PDB entry 4DNZ | X-ray diffraction, 2.60 A resolution | chain A

Chain A:
Protein: Cytochrome P450
Organism: Rhodopseudomonas palustris
UniProtKB: Q2IU02 (Q2IU02_RHOP2); residues 0-409 here correspond to UniProt positions 1-410 (UniProt number = residue number + 1)
Amino-acid sequence (410 residues; row label = number of the first residue in the row; numbering starts at 0):
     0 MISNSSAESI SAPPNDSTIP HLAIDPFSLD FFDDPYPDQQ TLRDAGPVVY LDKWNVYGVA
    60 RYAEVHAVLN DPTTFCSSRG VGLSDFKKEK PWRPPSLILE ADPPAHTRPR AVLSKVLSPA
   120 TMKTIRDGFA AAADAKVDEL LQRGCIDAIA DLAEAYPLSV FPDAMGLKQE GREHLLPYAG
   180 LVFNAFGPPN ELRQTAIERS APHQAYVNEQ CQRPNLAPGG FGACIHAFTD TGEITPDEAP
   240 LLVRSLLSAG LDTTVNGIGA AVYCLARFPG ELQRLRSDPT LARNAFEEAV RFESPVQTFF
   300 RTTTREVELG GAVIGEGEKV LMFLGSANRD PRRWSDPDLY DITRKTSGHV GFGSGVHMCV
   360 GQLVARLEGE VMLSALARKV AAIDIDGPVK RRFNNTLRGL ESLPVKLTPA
Disordered / not traced: 0-16
Metal / ion sites: heme Fe near Cys-358 (its only coordinating residue here)
Ligand contacts: heme (HEM): Leu-68, Val-80, Ile-97, Leu-98, His-105, Arg-109, Leu-112, Leu-116, Phe-160, Ser-244, Leu-245, Ala-248, Gly-249, Thr-252, Thr-253, Gly-256, Phe-285, Val-289, Pro-294, Val-295, Phe-298, Arg-300, Leu-323, Val-349, Gly-350, Phe-351, Gly-352, Val-355, His-356, Cys-358, Val-359, Gly-360, Val-363, Ala-364

In short:
Chain A binds heme.
Chain A is Cytochrome P450 (Rhodopseudomonas palustris); the structure, The crystal structures of CYP199A4,
was determined by X-ray diffraction (same publication as 4DNJ and 4DO1).
